Entry 7UXO (X-ray diffraction, 2.25 A resolution); this record covers chains A and B.

Chain A:
Molecule: Programmed cell death 1 ligand 1
Source organism: Homo sapiens
UniProtKB: Q9NZQ7 (PD1L1_HUMAN); numbering as in UniProt (aligned over 18-134)
Chain sequence (129 residues; numbered 17 to 145; the number before each row is that of its first residue):
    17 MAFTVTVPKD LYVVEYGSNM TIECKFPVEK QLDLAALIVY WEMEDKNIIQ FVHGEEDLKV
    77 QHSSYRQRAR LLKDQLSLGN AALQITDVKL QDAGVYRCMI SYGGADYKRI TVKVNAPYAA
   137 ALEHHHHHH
Not modelled in the structure: 17, 139-145
Cystine bridges: Cys40-Cys114
Differences from the reference sequence: initiating methionine (17); expression tag (135-145)
Swiss-Prot annotation at these positions:
  - glycosylation: Asn35 (N-linked (GlcNAc...) asparagine)

Chain B:
Molecule: FP30790
Chain sequence (19 residues; row label = number of the first residue in the row; numbering starts at 0):
     0 XDPAAADCQW AAFLCRVYX
Not modelled in the structure: 0-5, 18
Covalently attached groups: N,N'-(1,4-phenylene)diacetamide (WHL) linked to Cys7, Cys14; amino group (NH2) linked to Tyr17
Modified positions: ACE (acetyl group) at position 0; NH2 (amino group) at position 18

How chain A and chain B interact:
Contacting residue pairs (20):
  Ile54(A) - Phe12(B)  hydrophobic
  Ile54(A) - Val16(B)  hydrophobic
  Tyr56(A) - Phe12(B)  hydrophobic
  Tyr56(A) - Arg15(B)  hydrogen bond
  Glu58(A) - Gln8(B)
  Asp61(A) - Gln8(B)  hydrogen bond
  Arg113(A) - Asp6(B)  salt bridge
  Met115(A) - Gln8(B)
  Met115(A) - Trp9(B)  hydrophobic
  Met115(A) - Phe12(B)
  Ile116(A) - Phe12(B)
  Ser117(A) - Phe12(B)
  Ser117(A) - Val16(B)
  Ser117(A) - Tyr17(B)  hydrogen bond
  Gly120(A) - Tyr17(B)  hydrogen bond (backbone-side chain)
  Ala121(A) - Trp9(B)
  Ala121(A) - Tyr17(B)
  Asp122(A) - Trp9(B)
  Tyr123(A) - Trp9(B)  hydrophobic
  Arg125(A) - Asp6(B)  salt bridge
Other interface residues (no listed pair), chain B (8 interface residues in all): Leu13

Overview:
Chain A and chain B form an interface of 13 and 8 residues respectively, with 4 hydrogen bonds and 2 salt
bridges. Among the polar pairs are Arg113(A)-Asp6(B), Arg125(A)-Asp6(B) and Tyr56(A)-Arg15(B). Covalently
linked amino group: at Tyr17(B). Covalently linked N,N'-(1,4-phenylene)diacetamide: at Cys14(B).
Chain A is Programmed cell death 1 ligand 1 (Homo sapiens) and chain B is FP30790; the structure, Structure of
PDL1 in complex with FP30790, a Helicon Polypeptide, was determined by X-ray diffraction together with 7UWI,
7UWO, 7UX5, 7UXI, 7UXJ, 7UXK and 7 further entries from the same study.
